Entry 5VN8 (electron microscopy, 3.60 A resolution); this record covers chains D and J of the 12 polymer chains in the assembly.

Chain D:
Protein: Envelope glycoprotein gp160
Source organism: Human immunodeficiency virus 1
UniProtKB: B3UES2 (B3UES2_9HIV1); the construct lacks a stretch of the UniProt sequence and is renumbered around it, so the offset changes along the chain: 31-136 = UniProt 29-134; 149-184 = UniProt 151-186; 186-309 = UniProt 195-318; 312-323 = UniProt 319-330; 4 more segments
Sequence (516 residues; each row starts with the number of its first residue; note: 19 numbers in that range are skipped by the numbering (no residue carries them; nothing is unmodelled there); a row labelled like 136A-136P holds insertion residues (136A, then the next letters in order); numbers below 1 keep their minus sign (Met-4 is residue -4)):
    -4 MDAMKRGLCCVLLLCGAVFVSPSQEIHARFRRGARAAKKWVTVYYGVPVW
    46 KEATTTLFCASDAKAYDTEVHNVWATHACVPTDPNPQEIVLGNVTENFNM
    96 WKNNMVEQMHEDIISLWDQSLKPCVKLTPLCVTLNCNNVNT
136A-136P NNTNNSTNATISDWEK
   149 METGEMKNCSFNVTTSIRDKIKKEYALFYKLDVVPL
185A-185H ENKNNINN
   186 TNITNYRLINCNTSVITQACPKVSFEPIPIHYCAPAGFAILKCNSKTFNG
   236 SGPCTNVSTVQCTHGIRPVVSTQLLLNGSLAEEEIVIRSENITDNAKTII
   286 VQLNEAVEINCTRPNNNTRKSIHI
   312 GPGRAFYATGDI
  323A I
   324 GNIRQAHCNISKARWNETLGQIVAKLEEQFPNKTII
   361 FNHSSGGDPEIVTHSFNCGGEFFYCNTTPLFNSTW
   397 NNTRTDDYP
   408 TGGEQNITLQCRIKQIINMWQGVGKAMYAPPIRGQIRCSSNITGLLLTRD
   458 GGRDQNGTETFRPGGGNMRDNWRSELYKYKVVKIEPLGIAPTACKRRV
Unresolved in the structure: -4 to 31, 59-69, 118-122, 136A-136P, 166-174, 205-208
Sequence notes: initiating methionine (-4); expression tag (-3 to 30); engineered mutation Cys501 (Ala505 in B3UES2)
Disulfide bonds: Cys54-Cys74, Cys126-Cys196, Cys131-Cys157, Cys218-Cys247, Cys228-Cys239, Cys296-Cys331, Cys378-Cys445, Cys385-Cys418
Covalent attachments: N-acetylglucosamine (NAG) linked to Asn88, Asn160, Asn197, Asn234, Asn241, Asn276, Asn295, Asn301, Asn332, Asn339, Asn355, Asn362, Asn386, Asn392, Asn397, Asn413, Asn448; glycan linked to Asn262
Reported in the primary citation:
  - post-translational modification sites: Asn197, Asn262
  - conformationally variable residues: Val36 to Pro43

Chain J:
Protein: b12 Fab light chain
Source organism: Homo sapiens
Notes: antibody fragment or engineered binder
Sequence (215 residues; row label = number of the first residue in the row):
     1 EIVLTQSPGTLSLSPGERATFSCRSSH
   27A S
    28 IRSRRVAWYQHKPGQAPRLVIHGVSNRASGISDRFSGSGSGTDFTLTITR
    78 VEPEDFALYYCQVYGASSYTFGQGTKLERKRTVAAPSVFIFPPSDEQLKS
   128 GTASVVCLLNNFYPREAKVQWKVDNALQSGNSQESVTEQDSKDSTYSLSS
   178 TLTLSKADYEKHKVYACEVTHQGLRSPVTKSFNRGEC
Unresolved in the structure: 108-214
Disulfide bonds: Cys23-Cys88

Interface between chain D and chain J:
Pairs across the interface - 12 pairs, chain D then chain J:
  Val182(D) with Tyr91(J), hydrophobic
  Pro183(D) with Tyr91(J)
  Leu184(D) with Arg29(J)
  Glu185A(D) with Ser27A(J); Arg29(J)
  Lys185C(D) with Glu1(J); His27(J)
  Asn185G(D) with Ser27A(J), hydrogen bond
  Asn187(D) with Arg29(J); Arg31(J)
  Thr189(D) with Arg29(J)
  Asn197(D) with Ser94(J)
Other interface residues (no listed pair), chain D (11 interface residues in all): Asn185B, Ile188
Other interface residues (no listed pair), chain J (8 interface residues in all): Ser30

In short:
11 residues of chain D and 8 residues of chain J are in contact; the contacts include 1 hydrogen bond. The
hydrogen-bonded pair is Asn185G(D)-Ser27A(J). N-acetylglucosamine is covalently linked to Asn88(D), Asn160(D),
Asn197(D), Asn234(D), Asn241(D) and Asn276(D) and 11 more. The paper reports modification sites Asn197(D) and
Asn262(D); conformational variability at Val36(D).
Chain D is Envelope glycoprotein gp160 (Human immunodeficiency virus 1) and chain J is b12 Fab light chain
(Homo sapiens); the structure, Cryo-EM model of B41 SOSIP.664 in complex with fragment antigen binding
variable domain of b12, was determined by electron microscopy.
